PDB entry 9OJR | electron microscopy, 2.95 A resolution | chains E and F of the 7 polymer chains in the assembly

# Chain E (and F)
Protein: Vesicle-fusing ATPase
Source organism: Cricetulus griseus
Notes: EC 3.6.4.6; chain F of this document is another copy of the same molecule, construct and numbering; everything in this record applies to it too
UniProt: P18708 (NSF_CRIGR); residues 1-744 here = UniProt positions 1-744
Sequence (747 residues; numbered -2 to 744; the number before each row is that of its first residue; numbers below 1 keep their minus sign (Gly-2 is residue -2)):
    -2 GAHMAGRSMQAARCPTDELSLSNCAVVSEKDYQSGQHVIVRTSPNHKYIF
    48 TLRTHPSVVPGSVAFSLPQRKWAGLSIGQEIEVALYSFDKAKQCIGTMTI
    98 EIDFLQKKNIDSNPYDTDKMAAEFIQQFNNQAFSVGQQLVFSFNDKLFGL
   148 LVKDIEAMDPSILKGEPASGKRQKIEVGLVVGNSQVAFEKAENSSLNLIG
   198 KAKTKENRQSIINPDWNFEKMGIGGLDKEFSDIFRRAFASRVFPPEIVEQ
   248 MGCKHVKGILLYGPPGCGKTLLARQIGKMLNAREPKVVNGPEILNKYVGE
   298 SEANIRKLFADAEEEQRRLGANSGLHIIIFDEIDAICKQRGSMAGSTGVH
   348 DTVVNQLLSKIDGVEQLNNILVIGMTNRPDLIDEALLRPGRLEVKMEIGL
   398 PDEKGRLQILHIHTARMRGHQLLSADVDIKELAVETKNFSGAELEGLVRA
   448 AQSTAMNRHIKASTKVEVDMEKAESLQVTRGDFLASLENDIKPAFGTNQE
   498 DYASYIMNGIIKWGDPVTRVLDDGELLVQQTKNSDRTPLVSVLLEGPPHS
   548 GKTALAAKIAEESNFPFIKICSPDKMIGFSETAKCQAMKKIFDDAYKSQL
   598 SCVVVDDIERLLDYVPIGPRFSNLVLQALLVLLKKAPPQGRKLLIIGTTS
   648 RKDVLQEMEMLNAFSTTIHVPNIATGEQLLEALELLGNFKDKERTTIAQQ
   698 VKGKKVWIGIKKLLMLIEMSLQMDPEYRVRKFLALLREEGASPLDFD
Disordered / not traced: -2 to 206, 741-744 (chain F: -2 to 214, 247-251, 336-343, 741-744)
Construct notes: expression tag (-2 to 0)
Residues lining bound ligands:
  - ATP (adenosine-5'-triphosphate), molecule 1: Gly219, Ile220, Gly221, Gly222, Pro261, Pro262, Gly263, Cys264, Gly265, Lys266, Thr267, Leu268, Arg271, Asn374, Ile406, His410, Gly438, Ala439, Glu442
  - ATP, molecule 2: Ile503, Met504, Asn505, Gly506, Ile507, Ile508, Trp510, Pro545, His546, Ser547, Gly548, Lys549, Thr550, Ala551, Leu552, Ile707, Lys708
UniProt features mapped onto this chain:
  - binding site (ATP): Asn505 to Trp510, Pro545 to Leu552
  - binding site (Mg(2+)): Thr550
  - modified residue: Lys105 (N6-acetyllysine), Ser207 (Phosphoserine), Tyr259 (Phosphotyrosine), Ser569 (Phosphoserine)
Reported in the primary citation:
  - post-translational modification sites: Ser207 (citing earlier work)

# Chain E / chain F interface
Residue-residue contacts (66; chain E residue first):
  Ile209(E) with Val463(F), hydrophobic
  Trp213(E) with Thr461(F)
  Asn214(E) with Ser460(F); Thr461(F)
  Phe215(E) with Ser460(F)
  Phe231(E) with Val463(F), hydrophobic
  Arg232(E) with Ser450(F); Asn454(F); Asp487(F), salt bridge
  Arg233(E) with Asp487(F), hydrogen bond (side chain-backbone)
  Ala236(E) with Met453(F); Ile457(F), hydrophobic
  Ser237(E) with Met453(F)
  Val239(E) with Val463(F), hydrophobic; Glu464(F); Val465(F)
  Phe240(E) with Met453(F); His456(F); Ile457(F), hydrophobic; Val465(F)
  Pro241(E) with Met467(F), hydrophobic
  Glu246(E) with Arg413(F), hydrogen bond (backbone-side chain)
  Gln247(E) with Arg413(F), hydrogen bond (backbone-side chain); His417(F)
  Met248(E) with Arg413(F); Gln449(F); Leu473(F), hydrophobic
  Cys250(E) with Gln449(F)
  Lys251(E) with Arg446(F)
  Val295(E) with Asn292(F); Lys293(F), hydrogen bond (backbone-backbone)
  Glu297(E) with Lys293(F), salt bridge
  Arg337(E) with Asp331(F), salt bridge; Arg375(F)
  Gly338(E) with Arg375(F)
  Asp348(E) with Lys335(F), salt bridge
  Asn352(E) with Glu329(F); Asp331(F); Ala332(F)
  Ser356(E) with Asn286(F)
  Val361(E) with Arg271(F), hydrogen bond (backbone-side chain)
  Pro386(E) with Ala439(F)
  Gln526(E) with Gln719(F)
  Gln527(E) with Met712(F); Glu715(F); Met716(F); Gln719(F)
  Ser531(E) with Glu715(F), hydrogen bond
  Thr534(E) with Met712(F); Glu715(F)
  Phe618(E) with Arg617(F), hydrogen bond (backbone-side chain)
  Asn620(E) with Asp610(F); Val612(F)
  Leu621(E) with Phe576(F)
  Gln624(E) with Arg607(F), hydrogen bond; Asp610(F); Tyr611(F); Val612(F)
  Leu627(E) with Arg607(F)
  Val628(E) with Ile574(F), hydrophobic
  Lys631(E) with Asp604(F)
  Lys632(E) with Asp571(F)
  Glu656(E) with Pro613(F)
  Ser662(E) with Lys709(F); Met712(F)
  Thr663(E) with Met716(F)
Other interface residues (no listed pair), chain E (65 interface residues in all): Ile244, Tyr294, Gly296, Glu299, Arg303, Thr349, Gln353, Leu355, Gly360, Glu362, Ala382, Arg385, Glu390, Asn530, Asp532, Arg533, Val537, Lys586, Leu623, Ala625, Leu629, Glu654, Met655, Asn659
Other interface residues (no listed pair), chain F (65 interface residues in all): Pro262, Thr267, Val284, Gly287, Pro288, Glu289, Leu291, Asp328, Asn374, Leu419, Glu440, Thr451, Ala470, Glu471, Ile488, Asn505, His546, Pro570, Ile614, Arg648, Leu683, Asn685, Leu711

# In short
The chain E/chain F interface involves 65 residues from each chain, with 8 hydrogen bonds and 4 salt bridges.
Polar pairs include Arg232(E)-Asp487(F), Glu297(E)-Lys293(F) and Arg337(E)-Asp331(F). Ligands of chain E: ATP.
UniProt lists 14 ATP-binding residues and Mg2+-binding residue Thr550(E) on chain E. The paper reports a
modification site at Ser207(E).
Both chains are Vesicle-fusing ATPase (Cricetulus griseus). Entry 9OJR (21bin20S complex (NSF-alphaSNAP-2:1
syntaxin-1a:SNAP-25), non-hydrolyzing, class 3) was determined by electron microscopy, deposited together with
9OJU, 9OJZ, 9OK3, 9OK5, 9OKC, 9OLJ and 17 further entries.
